Entry 8V5K (electron microscopy, 2.60 A resolution); this record covers chains A and G of the 9 polymer chains in the assembly.

[Chain A]
Name: Fusion glycoprotein F0
Organism: Human respirovirus 3
Reference sequence: T1UCV5 (T1UCV5_9MONO); residues 19-484 here = UniProt positions 19-484
Sequence (498 residues; row label = number of the first residue in the row):
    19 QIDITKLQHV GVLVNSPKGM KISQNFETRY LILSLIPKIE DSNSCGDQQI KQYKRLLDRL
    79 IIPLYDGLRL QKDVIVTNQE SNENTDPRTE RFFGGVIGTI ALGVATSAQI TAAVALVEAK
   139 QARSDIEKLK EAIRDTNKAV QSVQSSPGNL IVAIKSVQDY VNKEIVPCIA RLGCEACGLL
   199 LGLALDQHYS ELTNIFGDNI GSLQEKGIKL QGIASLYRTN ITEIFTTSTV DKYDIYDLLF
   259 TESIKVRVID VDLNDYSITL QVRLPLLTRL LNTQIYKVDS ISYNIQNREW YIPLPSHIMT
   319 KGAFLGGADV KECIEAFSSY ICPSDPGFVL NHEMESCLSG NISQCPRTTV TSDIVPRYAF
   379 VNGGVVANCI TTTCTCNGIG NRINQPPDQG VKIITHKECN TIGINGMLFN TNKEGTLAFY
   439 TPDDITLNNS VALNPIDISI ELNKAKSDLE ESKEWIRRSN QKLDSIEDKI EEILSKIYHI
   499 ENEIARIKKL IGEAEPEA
Not modelled in the structure: 95-106, 162-167, 216-224, 237-249, 437-440, 482-516
Disulfide bonds: Cys63-Cys192, Cys186-Cys195, Cys331-Cys340, Cys355-Cys363, Cys387-Cys392, Cys394-Cys417
Covalent attachments: N-acetylglucosamine (NAG) linked to Asn359
Sequence notes: conflict Pro165 (Ile in T1UCV5), Cys186 (Ser in T1UCV5), Cys195 (Ala in T1UCV5), Leu198 (Gln in T1UCV5), Leu201 (Ile in T1UCV5), Asp204 (Thr in T1UCV5), Asn452 (Asp in T1UCV5); expression tag (485-516)

[Chain G]
Name: Camelid Nanobody 4C06
Organism: Lama glama
Notes: antibody fragment or engineered binder
Sequence (117 residues; numbered 1 to 129; 12 numbers in that range are skipped by the numbering (no residue carries them; nothing is unmodelled there); the number before each row is that of its first residue):
     1 EVQLVESGG
    11 GLVQPGGSLR LSCSASGSLS
    35 TIKALGWYRR APGRERELVA SITSA
    63 GETNYADSAK
    74 GRFTVSTDNA KNTVDLRMNS LKPEDTAVYY CYAESF
   113 VLNIYWGQGT QVTVSSG
Disulfide bonds: Cys23-Cys104

[How chain A and chain G interact]
Residue-residue contacts (46):
  Gln42(A) - Leu114(G)
  Asn43(A) - Glu107(G)
  Asn43(A) - Leu114(G)
  Phe44(A) - Leu114(G)  hydrogen bond (backbone-backbone)
  Phe44(A) - Asn115(G)
  Phe44(A) - Ile116(G)  hydrogen bond (backbone-backbone)
  Glu45(A) - Ile116(G)
  Glu45(A) - Trp118(G)  hydrogen bond
  Thr46(A) - Asn115(G)
  Thr46(A) - Tyr117(G)
  Tyr48(A) - Glu1(G)
  Glu108(A) - Ser28(G)
  Glu108(A) - Ser30(G)
  Arg109(A) - Gly27(G)
  Arg109(A) - Ser30(G)
  Arg109(A) - Asn85(G)  hydrogen bond (backbone-side chain)
  Phe110(A) - Leu29(G)
  Phe110(A) - Ser30(G)  hydrogen bond (backbone-backbone)
  Phe110(A) - Asn82(G)
  Phe110(A) - Ala83(G)
  Phe110(A) - Asn85(G)
  Phe111(A) - Leu29(G)
  Phe111(A) - Ile36(G)
  Phe111(A) - Thr57(G)
  Phe111(A) - Ser58(G)
  Phe111(A) - Asn82(G)
  Phe111(A) - Asn85(G)  hydrogen bond (backbone-side chain)
  Gly112(A) - Leu29(G)
  Gly112(A) - Ser58(G)
  Gly113(A) - Ser30(G)
  Val114(A) - Ser30(G)
  Ile115(A) - Ser30(G)
  Thr129(A) - Val113(G)
  Val132(A) - Thr35(G)
  Ala133(A) - Val113(G)
  Val135(A) - Ser28(G)  hydrogen bond (backbone-side chain)
  Glu136(A) - Glu1(G)  hydrogen bond (backbone-backbone)
  Glu136(A) - Ser28(G)
  Glu136(A) - Thr35(G)
  Glu136(A) - Ser108(G)  hydrogen bond
  Glu136(A) - Val113(G)
  Glu136(A) - Asn115(G)  hydrogen bond
  Glu136(A) - Tyr117(G)  hydrogen bond
  Gln139(A) - Glu1(G)  hydrogen bond (side chain-backbone)
  Gln139(A) - Gln3(G)
  Leu284(A) - Ile116(G)  hydrophobic
Also at the interface, not in a pair above, chain A (24 interface residues in all): Ala140, Arg265, Gln279
Also at the interface, not in a pair above, chain G (24 interface residues in all): Lys37, Leu39, Ile56
From the paper, about this interface:
  - specific contacts: Arg109(A)-Asn85(G) (backbone contact), Phe111(A)-Asn85(G) (backbone contact)
  - epitope / paratope residues, chain A: Arg109(A), Phe111(A)
  - epitope / paratope residues, chain G: Thr80(G), Asn85(G)

[Overview]
The chain A/chain G interface involves 24 residues from each chain; the contacts include 12 hydrogen bonds.
Polar contacts include Glu45(A)-Trp118(G), Arg109(A)-Asn85(G) and Phe111(A)-Asn85(G). The authors report
backbone contacts between Arg109(A) and Asn85(G) and Phe111(A) and Asn85(G). Covalently linked
N-acetylglucosamine: at Asn359(A). The paper reports epitope/paratope residues Arg109(A), Phe111(A) and
Thr80(G) among others.
Here chain A is Fusion glycoprotein F0 (Human respirovirus 3) and chain G is Camelid Nanobody 4C06 (Lama
glama). Entry 8V5K (Structure of the Human Respirovirus 3 Fusion Protein Bound to Camelid Nanobodies 4C03 and
4C06) was determined by electron microscopy, deposited together with 8V62.
